1ZH2 - chains A and B; structure by X-ray diffraction, 2.00 A resolution.

Chain A (and B):
Molecule: KDP operon transcriptional regulatory protein kdpE
From: Escherichia coli
Notes: fragment: N-Terminal Receiver Domain (residues 1-121); chain B of this document is another copy of the same molecule, construct and numbering; everything in this record applies to it too
UniProtKB: P21866 (KDPE_ECOLI); residue numbers follow UniProt; this construct covers 1-121
Amino-acid sequence (121 residues; numbered 1 to 121; the number before each row is that of its first residue):
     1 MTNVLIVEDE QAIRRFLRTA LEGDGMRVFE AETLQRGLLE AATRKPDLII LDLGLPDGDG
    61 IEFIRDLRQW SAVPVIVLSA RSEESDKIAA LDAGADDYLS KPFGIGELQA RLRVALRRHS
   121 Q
Disordered / not traced: 1 (chain B: 121)
Construct notes: engineered mutation Gln121 (Ala in P21866)
UniProt features mapped onto this chain:
  - modified residue: Asp52 (4-aspartylphosphate)
Ion coordination: Ca2+: Asp9, Asp52, Gly54
What the authors report for this chain:
  - post-translational modification sites: Asp52 (citing earlier work)
  - contacts within the chain: Asp52-Gly54 (hydrogen bond), Glu8-Lys101 (water-mediated contact)
  - Ca2+ coordination: Glu8, Asp9, Asp52, Gly54
  - conformationally variable residues (loop rearrangement): Ser79
  - self-association interface (contacts with another copy of this molecule); pairs are residue here / residue on that copy: Asp92-Arg113 (salt bridge), Asp96-Arg118 (salt bridge), Asp97-Arg111 (salt bridge), Ile88, Leu91, Ala110, Val114

How chain A and chain B interact:
Pairs across the interface - 46 pairs, chain A then chain B:
  Arg68(A) with Arg118(B)
  Ala72(A) with Arg118(B), hydrogen bond (backbone-side chain)
  Val73(A) with Arg118(B)
  Glu84(A) with Gly104(B); Gly106(B); Glu107(B), hydrogen bond (side chain-backbone)
  Lys87(A) with Glu107(B)
  Ile88(A) with Gly106(B); Glu107(B); Ala110(B), hydrophobic
  Leu91(A) with Arg111(B); Arg117(B), hydrogen bond (backbone-side chain)
  Asp92(A) with Ala110(B); Arg113(B), salt bridge
  Gly94(A) with Arg117(B), hydrogen bond (backbone-side chain)
  Ala95(A) with Val114(B); Arg117(B), hydrogen bond (backbone-side chain)
  Asp96(A) with Val114(B); Arg117(B), salt bridge; Arg118(B), salt bridge
  Asp97(A) with Arg111(B), salt bridge
  Tyr98(A) with Arg111(B), hydrogen bond (backbone-side chain)
  Gly104(A) with Glu84(B)
  Ile105(A) with Glu84(B)
  Gly106(A) with Glu84(B); Ile88(B)
  Glu107(A) with Glu84(B), hydrogen bond (backbone-side chain); Lys87(B), salt bridge
  Ala110(A) with Asp92(B)
  Arg111(A) with Leu91(B); Asp97(B), salt bridge; Tyr98(B), hydrogen bond (side chain-backbone)
  Arg113(A) with Asp92(B), salt bridge
  Val114(A) with Leu91(B), hydrophobic; Ala95(B); Asp96(B)
  Arg117(A) with Leu91(B), hydrogen bond (side chain-backbone); Gly94(B); Ala95(B), hydrogen bond (side chain-backbone)
  Arg118(A) with Arg68(B); Ala72(B), hydrogen bond (side chain-backbone); Val73(B); Pro74(B); Asp96(B), salt bridge; His119(B)
  His119(A) with Arg118(B), hydrogen bond
Interface residues without a listed pair, chain A (26 interface residues in all): Pro74, Gln121
Interface residues without a listed pair, chain B (25 interface residues in all): Ile105

In short:
26 residues of chain A face 25 of chain B across their interface, with 12 hydrogen bonds and 8 salt bridges.
Polar pairs include Asp92(A)-Arg113(B), Asp96(A)-Arg117(B) and Asp96(A)-Arg118(B). Asp9(A), Asp52(A) and
Gly54(A) coordinate Ca2+. From the paper: Ca2+ coordination by Glu8(A), Asp9(A) and Asp52(A) among others; a
modification site at Asp52(A).
Both chains are KDP operon transcriptional regulatory protein kdpE (Escherichia coli). Entry 1ZH2 (Crystal
Structure Of The Calcium-Bound Receiver Domain Of Kdp Potassium Transport System Response Regulator KdpE) was
determined by X-ray diffraction, deposited together with 1ZGZ and 1ZH4.
